Entry 1N8R (X-ray diffraction, 3.00 A resolution); this record covers chains A and S of the 30 polymer chains in the assembly.

# Chain A
Molecule: 23S ribosomal RNA
From: Haloarcula marismortui
Sequence (2922 nucleotides; row label = number of the first residue in the row):
     2 UUGGCUACUA UGCCAGCUGG UGGAUUGCUC GGCUCAGGCG CUGAUGAAGG ACGUGCCAAG
    62 CUGCGAUAAG CCAUGGGGAG CCGCACGGAG GCGAAGAACC AUGGAUUUCC GAAUGAGAAU
   122 CUCUCUAACA AUUGCUUCGC GCAAUGAGGA ACCCCGAGAA CUGAAACAUC UCAGUAUCGG
   182 GAGGAACAGA AAACGCAAUG UGAUGUCGUU AGUAACCGCG AGUGAACGCG AUACAGCCCA
   242 AACCGAAGCC CUCACGGGCA AUGUGGUGUC AGGGCUACCU CUCAUCAGCC GACCGUCUCG
   302 ACGAAGUCUC UUGGAACAGA GCGUGAUACA GGGUGACAAC CCCGUACUCG AGACCAGUAC
   362 GACGUGCGGU AGUGCCAGAG UAGCGGGGGU UGGAUAUCCC UCGCGAAUAA CGCAGGCAUC
   422 GACUGCGAAG GCUAAACACA ACCUGAGACC GAUAGUGAAC AAGUAGUGUG AACGAACGCU
   482 GCAAAGUACC CUCAGAAGGG AGGCGAAAUA GAGCAUGAAA UCAGUUGGCG AUCGAGCGAC
   542 AGGGCAUACA AGGUCCCUCG ACGAAUGACC GACGCGCGAG CGUCCAGUAA GACUCACGGG
   602 AAGCCGAUGU UCUGUCGUAC GUUUUGAAAA ACGAGCCAGG GAGUGUGUCU GCAUGGCAAG
   662 UCUAACCGGA GUAUCCGGGG AGGCACAGGG AAACCGACAU GGCCGCAGGG CUUUGCCCGA
   722 GGGCCGCCGU CUUCAAGGGC GGGGAGCCAU GUGGACACGA CCCGAAUCCG GACGAUCUAC
   782 GCAUGGACAA GAUGAAGCGU GCCGAAAGGC ACGUGGAAGU CUGUUAGAGU UGGUGUCCUA
   842 CAAUACCCUC UCGUGAUCUA UGUGUAGGGG UGAAAGGCCC AUCGAGUCCG GCAACAGCUG
   902 GUUCCAAUCG AAACAUGUCG AAGCAUGACC UCCGCCGAGG UAGUCUGUGA GGUAGAGCGA
   962 CCGAUUGGUG UGUCCGCCUC CGAGAGGAGU CGGCACACCU GUCAAACUCC AAACUUACAG
  1022 ACGCCGUUUG ACGCGGGGAU UCCGGUGCGC GGGGUAAGCC UGUGUACCAG GAGGGGAACA
  1082 ACCCAGAGAU AGGUUAAGGU CCCCAAGUGU GGAUUAAGUG UAAUCCUCUG AAGGUGGUCU
  1142 CGAGCCCUAG ACAGCCGGGA GGUGAGCUUA GAAGCAGCUA CCCUCUAAGA AAAGCGUAAC
  1202 AGCUUACCGG CCGAGGUUUG AGGCGCCCAA AAUGAUCGGG ACUCAAAUCC ACCACCGAGA
  1262 CCUGUCCGUA CCACUCAUAC UGGUAAUCGA GUAGAUUGGC GCUCUAAUUG GAUGGAAGUA
  1322 GGGGUGAAAA CUCCUAUGGA CCGAUUAGUG ACGAAAAUCC UGGCCAUAGU AGCAGCGAUA
  1382 GUCGGGUGAG AACCCCGACG GCCUAAUGGA UAAGGGUUCC UCAGCACUGC UGAUCAGCUG
  1442 AGGGUUAGCC GGUCCUAAGU CAUACCGCAA CUCGACUAUG ACGAAAUGGG AAACGGGUUA
  1502 AUAUUCCCGU GCCACUAUGC AGUGAAAGUU GACGCCCUGG GGUCGAUCAC GCUGGGCAUU
  1562 CGCCCAGUCG AACCGUCCAA CUCCGUGGAA GCCGUAAUGG CAGGAAGCGG ACGAACGGCG
  1622 GCAUAGGGAA ACGUGAUUCA ACCUGGGGCC CAUGAAAAGA CGAGCAUAGU GUCCGUACCG
  1682 AGAACCGACA CAGGUGUCCA UGGCGGCGAA AGCCAAGGCC UGUCGGGAGC AACCAACGUU
  1742 AGGGAAUUCG GCAAGUUAGU CCCGUACCUU CGGAAGAAGG GAUGCCUGCU CCGGAACGGA
  1802 GCAGGUCGCA GUGACUCGGA AGCUCGGACU GUCUAGUAAC AACAUAGGUG ACCGCAAAUC
  1862 CGCAAGGACU CGUACGGUCA CUGAAUCCUG CCCAGUGCAG GUAUCUGAAC ACCUCGUACA
  1922 AGAGGACGAA GGACCUGUCA ACGGCGGGGG UAACUAUGAC CCUCUUAAGG UAGCGUAGUA
  1982 CCUUGCCGCA UCAGUAGCGG CUUGCAUGAA UGGAUUAACC AGAGCUUCAC UGUCCCAACG
  2042 UUGGGCCCGG UGAACUGUAC AUUCCAGUGC GGAGUCUGGA GACACCCAGG GGGAAGCGAA
  2102 GACCCUAUGG AGCUUUACUG CAGGCUGUCG CUGAGACGUG GUCGCCGAUG UGCAGCAUAG
  2162 GUAGGAGACA CUACACAGGU ACCCGCGCUA GCGGGCCACC GAGUCAACAG UGAAAUACUA
  2222 CCCGUCGGUG ACUGCGACUC UCACUCCGGG AGGAGGACAC CGAUAGCCGG GCAGUUUGAC
  2282 UGGGGCGGUA CGCGCUCGAA AAGAUAUCGA GCGCGCCCUA UGGCUAUCUC AGCCGGGACA
  2342 GAGACCCGGC GAAGAGUGCA AGAGCAAAAG AUAGCUUGAC AGUGUUCUUC CCAACGAGGA
  2402 ACGCUGACGC GAAAGCGUGG UCUAGCGAAC CAAUUAGCCU GCUUGAUGCG GGCAAUUGAU
  2462 GACAGAAAAG CUACCCUAGG GAUAACAGAG UCGUCACUCG CAAGAGCACA UAUCGACCGA
  2522 GUGGCUUGCU ACCUCGAUGU CGGUUCCCUC CAUCCUGCCC GUGCAGAAGC GGGCAAGGGU
  2582 GAGGUUGUUC GCCUAUUAAA GGAGGUCGUG AGCUGGGUUU AGACCGUCGU GAGACAGGUC
  2642 GGCUGCUAUC UACUGGGUGU GUAAUGGUGU CUGACAAGAA CGACCGUAUA GUACGAGAGG
  2702 AACUACGGUU GGUGGCCACU GGUGUACCGG UUGUUCGAGA GAGCACGUGC CGGGUAGCCA
  2762 CGCCACACGG GGUAAGAGCU GAACGCAUCU AAGCUCGAAA CCCACUUGGA AAAGAGACAC
  2822 CGCCGAGGUC CCGCGUACAA GACGCGGUCG AUAGACUCGG GGUGUGCGCG UCGAGGUAAC
  2882 GAGACGUUAA GCCCACGAGC ACUAACAGAC CAAAGCCAUC AU
Unresolved in the structure: 2-9, 126-127, 715, 971-998, 1560, 1952-1963, 2137-2236, 2339-2343, 2665-2666, 2915-2923
Ion coordination: Mg2+ site 1 near G28 (its only coordinating residue here); Na+ site 1: C40, G41; Na+ site 2: G56, A59, G61; Na+ site 3 near U108 (its only coordinating residue here); Mg2+ site 2 near U115 (its only coordinating residue here); Na+ site 4: C141, G142; Na+ site 5 near U146 (its only coordinating residue here); Mg2+ site 3: C162, U2276; K+: C162, U163, U172; Mg2+ site 4: A165, A167, C168; Na+ site 6: A165, A166, A167; Mg2+ site 5: A166, G219; 62 more Na+ sites not listed; 97 more Mg2+ sites not listed
Residues lining bound ligands: virginiamycin m1 (VIR): G2102, A2103, C2104, A2474, A2486, C2487, A2538, U2539, G2540, U2620

# Chain S
Molecule: 50S ribosomal protein L22P
From: Haloarcula marismortui
UniProt: P10970 (RL22_HALMA); residues 1-154 here = UniProt positions 1-154
Amino-acid sequence (154 residues; each row starts with the number of its first residue):
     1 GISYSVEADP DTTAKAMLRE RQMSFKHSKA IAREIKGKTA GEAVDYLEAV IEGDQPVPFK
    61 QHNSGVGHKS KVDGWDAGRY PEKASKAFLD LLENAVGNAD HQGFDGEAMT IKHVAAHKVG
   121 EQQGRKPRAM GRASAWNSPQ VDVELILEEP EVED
Unresolved in the structure: 151-154
Ion coordination: Mg2+: Gly65 (shared with C2048(A), A2089(A) of chain A); Na+ site 1: Ser70, Val72; Na+ site 2: Val72, Trp75 (shared with U2659(A), G2660(A) of chain A)

# Interface between chain A and chain S
Residue-residue contacts - 134 pairs, chain A then chain S:
  A11(A) with Lys60(S), hydrogen bond to the phosphate; Gly74(S), sugar contact; Trp75(S), sugar contact
  U12(A) with Lys60(S), salt bridge to the phosphate; Trp75(S), sugar contact
  G13(A) with Gln61(S), phosphate contact
  U19(A) with Ser5(S), hydrogen bond to the sugar
  G20(A) with Ile2(S), sugar contact; Ser3(S), hydrogen bond to the sugar; Tyr4(S), sugar contact; Ser5(S), sugar contact; His117(S), base contact
  G21(A) with Gly1(S), sugar contact; Ile2(S), sugar contact; Ser3(S), hydrogen bond to the phosphate
  U22(A) with Gly1(S), hydrogen bond to the phosphate; Val119(S), sugar contact
  C492(A) with His101(S), hydrogen bond to the sugar
  C494(A) with Glu93(S), sugar contact
  G499(A) with Arg19(S), phosphate contact; Asn94(S), hydrogen bond to the base
  G500(A) with Ala16(S), sugar contact; Met17(S), sugar contact; Arg19(S), salt bridge to the phosphate; Asn94(S), hydrogen bond to the sugar; Asn98(S), base contact
  G501(A) with Tyr4(S), hydrogen bond to the phosphate; Lys15(S), sugar contact; Met17(S), phosphate contact; Asn98(S), hydrogen bond to the sugar; Gln102(S), hydrogen bond to the sugar
  U510(A) with Ser3(S), base contact
  C523(A) with Phe25(S), sugar contact; Lys29(S), hydrogen bond to the phosphate
  A524(A) with Phe25(S), sugar contact; Lys29(S), salt bridge to the phosphate; Gln61(S), phosphate contact; Ala115(S), sugar contact; Ala116(S), hydrogen bond to the sugar; His117(S), hydrogen bond to the base
  G525(A) with Arg33(S), salt bridge to the phosphate; Lys36(S), phosphate contact; His113(S), hydrogen bond to the sugar; Ala115(S), sugar contact
  U526(A) with Lys36(S), salt bridge to the phosphate
  U840(A) with Arg128(S), hydrogen bond to the sugar; Ala129(S), phosphate contact; Arg132(S), hydrogen bond to the sugar
  A841(A) with Arg128(S), salt bridge to the phosphate; Ala129(S), hydrogen bond to the phosphate; Met130(S), base contact
  A843(A) with Arg128(S), phosphate contact; Ala129(S), phosphate contact
  A844(A) with Ala129(S), phosphate contact; Met130(S), hydrogen bond to the phosphate; Gly131(S), phosphate contact
  A1369(A) with Lys26(S), hydrogen bond to the sugar; Ser64(S), hydrogen bond to the phosphate
  G1370(A) with Ser24(S), hydrogen bond to the base; Lys26(S), salt bridge to the phosphate; His27(S), base contact; His62(S), salt bridge to the phosphate; Asn63(S), phosphate contact; Ser64(S), hydrogen bond to the phosphate; Arg79(S), sugar contact; Pro139(S), base contact
  U1371(A) with Arg79(S), salt bridge to the phosphate
  A1372(A) with Trp136(S), base contact
  G1373(A) with Trp136(S), base contact
  C1428(A) with Gln22(S), phosphate contact; Gln122(S), hydrogen bond to the phosphate
  U1429(A) with Gln122(S), phosphate contact
  C1431(A) with Lys126(S), hydrogen bond to the base
  A1689(A) with Pro127(S), base contact; Arg128(S), hydrogen bond to the base; Gly131(S), base contact; Arg132(S), hydrogen bond to the base; Ala133(S), base contact
  C1690(A) with Pro127(S), base contact
  C2048(A) with Gly65(S), phosphate contact; Lys69(S), hydrogen bond to the phosphate
  C2049(A) with Val66(S), phosphate contact; Lys69(S), salt bridge to the phosphate; Gly78(S), phosphate contact; Arg79(S), salt bridge to the phosphate; Tyr80(S), phosphate contact
  G2050(A) with Arg79(S), salt bridge to the phosphate; Tyr80(S), hydrogen bond to the phosphate; Pro81(S), phosphate contact; Glu82(S), phosphate contact
  G2051(A) with His27(S), phosphate contact; Pro81(S), phosphate contact; Glu82(S), phosphate contact; Lys83(S), hydrogen bond to the phosphate
  U2052(A) with Lys83(S), salt bridge to the phosphate
  G2053(A) with Trp136(S), sugar contact; Asn137(S), hydrogen bond to the phosphate; Ser138(S), hydrogen bond to the phosphate
  A2054(A) with Arg128(S), hydrogen bond to the base; Ser134(S), hydrogen bond to the sugar; Ala135(S), hydrogen bond to the sugar; Trp136(S), phosphate contact; Asn137(S), hydrogen bond to the phosphate
  A2055(A) with Arg128(S), sugar contact; Arg132(S), hydrogen bond to the sugar; Ser134(S), sugar contact; Ala135(S), phosphate contact
  C2086(A) with Trp75(S), sugar contact
  C2087(A) with Asn63(S), sugar contact; His68(S), hydrogen bond to the sugar; Asp76(S), sugar contact
  C2088(A) with Asn63(S), phosphate contact; Ser64(S), phosphate contact; Gly65(S), hydrogen bond to the phosphate; Val66(S), sugar contact
  A2089(A) with Gly65(S), phosphate contact
  U2648(A) with Arg128(S), base contact
  G2657(A) with His68(S), base contact
  G2658(A) with His68(S), hydrogen bond to the sugar; Asp76(S), hydrogen bond to the base
  U2659(A) with Trp75(S), hydrogen bond to the sugar; Asp76(S), hydrogen bond to the sugar
  G2660(A) with Val72(S), phosphate contact; Asp73(S), phosphate contact; Gly74(S), hydrogen bond to the phosphate; Trp75(S), phosphate contact
  C2831(A) with Ser70(S), phosphate contact; Lys71(S), phosphate contact
  C2832(A) with Lys71(S), salt bridge to the phosphate
  A2841(A) with Gly67(S), sugar contact; His68(S), hydrogen bond to the sugar
  G2842(A) with His68(S), sugar contact; Ser70(S), phosphate contact
  A2843(A) with Ser70(S), phosphate contact
Interface residues without a listed pair, chain A (59 interface residues in all): C491, U493, A502, U1368, A1427, C2056
Interface residues without a listed pair, chain S (67 interface residues in all): Val6, Lys118

# In short
The interface between chain A and chain S involves 59 residues on one side and 67 on the other; the contacts
include 45 hydrogen bonds and 14 salt bridges. Polar contacts include G499(A)-Asn94(S), A524(A)-His117(S) and
G1370(A)-Ser24(S). Chain A binds virginiamycin m1.
Here chain A is 23S ribosomal RNA and chain S is 50S ribosomal protein L22P, both from Haloarcula marismortui.
Entry 1N8R (Structure of large ribosomal subunit in complex with virginiamycin M) was determined by X-ray
diffraction, deposited together with 1K73, 1KC8 and 1NJI.
